8VIK - chain A; structure by X-ray diffraction, 1.96 A resolution.

[Chain A]
Protein: Sulfoxide synthase EgtB-IV
From: Crocosphaera subtropica ATCC 51142
Reference sequence: B1WTS6 (B1WTS6_CROS5); numbering as in UniProt (aligned over 1-448)
Amino-acid sequence (468 residues; numbered -19 to 448; the number before each row is that of its first residue; numbers below 1 keep their minus sign (Met-19 is residue -19)):
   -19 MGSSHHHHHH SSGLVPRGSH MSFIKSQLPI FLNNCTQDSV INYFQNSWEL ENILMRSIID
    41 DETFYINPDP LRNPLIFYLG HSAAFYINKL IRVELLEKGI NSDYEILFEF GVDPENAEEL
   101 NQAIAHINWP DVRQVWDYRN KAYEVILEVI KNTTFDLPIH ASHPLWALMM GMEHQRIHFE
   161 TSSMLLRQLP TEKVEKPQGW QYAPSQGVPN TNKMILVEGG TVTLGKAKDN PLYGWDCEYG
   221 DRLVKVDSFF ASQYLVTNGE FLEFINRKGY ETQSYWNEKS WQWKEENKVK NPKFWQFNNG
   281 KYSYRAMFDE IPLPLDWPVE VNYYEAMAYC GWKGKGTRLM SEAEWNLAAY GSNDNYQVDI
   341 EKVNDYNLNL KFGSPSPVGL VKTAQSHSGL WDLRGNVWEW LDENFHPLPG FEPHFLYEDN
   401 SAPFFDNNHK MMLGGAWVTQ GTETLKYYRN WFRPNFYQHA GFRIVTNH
Not modelled in the structure: -19 to -1, 105-107, 334-335
Construct notes: expression tag (-19 to 0)
Ion coordination: Fe ion: His61, His154, His158; Na+: Asp372, Leu373, Gly375, Val377
Reported in the primary citation:
  - Fe ion coordination: His61, His154, His158
  - catalytic residues: Tyr397 (proposed by the authors, not directly observed)
  - mutagenesis - R52A, R52A/Y58F, Y58F: abolished catalytic activity

[Overview]
His61, His154 and His158 coordinate a Fe ion ion. Asp372, Leu373, Gly375 and Val377 form the Na+ site. The
paper reports the catalytic residue Tyr397; R52A, R52A/Y58F and Y58F abolish catalytic activity.
Chain A is Sulfoxide synthase EgtB-IV (Crocosphaera subtropica ATCC 51142); the structure, EgtB-IV from
Crocosphaera subtropica, a type IV sulfoxide synthase involved in ergothioneine biosynthesis, was determined
by X-ray diffraction, deposited together with 8VIG, 8VIH, 8VII and 8VIL.
